Entry 2HNC (X-ray diffraction, 1.55 A resolution); this record covers chain A.

== Chain A ==
Protein: Carbonic anhydrase 2
From: Homo sapiens
Notes: EC 4.2.1.1
UniProtKB: P00918 (CAH2_HUMAN); residues 2-260 here correspond to UniProt positions 1-259 (UniProt number = residue number - 1)
Amino-acid sequence (259 residues; row label = number of the first residue in the row; note: 1 number in that range is skipped by the numbering (no residue carries it; nothing is unmodelled there)):
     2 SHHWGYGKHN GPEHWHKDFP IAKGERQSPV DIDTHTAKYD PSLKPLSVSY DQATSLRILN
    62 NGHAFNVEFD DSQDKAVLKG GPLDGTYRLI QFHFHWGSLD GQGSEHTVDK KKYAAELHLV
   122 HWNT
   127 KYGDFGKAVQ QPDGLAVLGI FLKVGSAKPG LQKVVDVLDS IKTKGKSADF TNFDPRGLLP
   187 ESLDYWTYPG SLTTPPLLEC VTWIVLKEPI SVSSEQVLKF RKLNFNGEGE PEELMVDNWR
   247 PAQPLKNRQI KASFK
Unresolved in the structure: 2-3
Bound ions: Zn2+: H94, H96, H119 (together with 5-amino-1,3,4-thiadiazole-2-sulfonamide); mercuribenzoic acid Hg: Q137, E205, C206
Ligand contacts:
  - 5-amino-1,3,4-thiadiazole-2-sulfonamide (1SA): Q92, H94, H96, E106, H119, V121, F131, V143, S197, L198, T199, T200, W209
  - mercuribenzoic acid (MBO): V135, Q136, Q137, P138, E205, C206
Swiss-Prot annotation at these positions:
  - binding site (substrate): T199, T200
  - modified residue (Phosphoserine): S166, S173

== In short ==
Chain A binds 5-amino-1,3,4-thiadiazole-2-sulfonamide and mercuribenzoic acid. The Zn2+ site is built by H94,
H96 and H119. Q137, E205 and C206 form the mercuribenzoic acid Hg site. From UniProt: substrate-binding
residues T199 and T200.
Chain A is Carbonic anhydrase 2 (Homo sapiens); the structure, Crystal structure of the human carbonic
anhydrase II in complex with the 5-amino-1,3,4-thiadiazole-2-sulfonamide inhibitor, was determined by X-ray
diffraction together with 2HOC from the same study.
